PDB entry 7V6A | electron microscopy, 3.60 A resolution | chains B and C of the 5 polymer chains in the assembly

== Chain B ==
Protein: Guanine nucleotide-binding protein G(I)/G(S)/G(T) subunit beta-1
Source organism: Homo sapiens
Reference sequence: P62873 (GBB1_HUMAN); numbering as in UniProt (aligned over 2-340)
Sequence (339 residues; numbered 2 to 340; the number before each row is that of its first residue):
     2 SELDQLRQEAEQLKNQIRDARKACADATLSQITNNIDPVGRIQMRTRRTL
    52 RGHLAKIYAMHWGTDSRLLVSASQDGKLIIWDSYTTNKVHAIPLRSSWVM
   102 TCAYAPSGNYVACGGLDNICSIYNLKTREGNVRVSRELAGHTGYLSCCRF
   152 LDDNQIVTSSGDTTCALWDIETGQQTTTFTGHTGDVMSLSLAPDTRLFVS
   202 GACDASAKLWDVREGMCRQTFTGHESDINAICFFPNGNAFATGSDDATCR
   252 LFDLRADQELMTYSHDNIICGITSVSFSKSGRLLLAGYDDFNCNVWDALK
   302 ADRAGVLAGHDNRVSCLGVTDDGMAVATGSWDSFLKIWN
Not modelled in the structure: 2

== Chain C ==
Protein: Guanine nucleotide-binding protein G(I)/G(S)/G(O) subunit gamma-2
Source organism: Homo sapiens
Reference sequence: P59768 (GBG2_HUMAN); residues 1-71 here = UniProt positions 1-71
Sequence (71 residues; each row starts with the number of its first residue):
     1 MASNNTASIAQARKLVEQLKMEANIDRIKVSKAAADLMAYCEAHAKEDPL
    51 LTPVPASENPFREKKFFCAIL
Not modelled in the structure: 1-6, 64-71

== Chain B / chain C interface ==
Pairs across the interface - 68 pairs, chain B then chain C:
  Leu4(B) with Ser8(C); Arg13(C)
  Glu10(B) with Val16(C)
  Ala11(B) with Leu15(C), hydrophobic
  Leu14(B) with Leu19(C), hydrophobic
  Ile18(B) with Ala23(C), hydrophobic
  Ala21(B) with Arg27(C)
  Cys25(B) with Arg27(C); Lys29(C); Val30(C), hydrogen bond (backbone-backbone)
  Ala26(B) with Val30(C), hydrophobic
  Asp27(B) with Val30(C); Ser31(C)
  Ala28(B) with Val30(C)
  Leu30(B) with Ala34(C), hydrophobic
  Ile33(B) with Met38(C), hydrophobic
  Ile37(B) with Met38(C), hydrophobic
  Met45(B) with Leu50(C), hydrophobic
  Arg48(B) with Phe61(C)
  Arg49(B) with Phe61(C), hydrogen bond (side chain-backbone); Glu63(C), hydrogen bond (side chain-backbone)
  Ser84(B) with Phe61(C)
  Tyr85(B) with Pro60(C); Phe61(C), hydrophobic
  Cys218(B) with Glu22(C)
  Arg219(B) with Glu22(C)
  Gln220(B) with Ile25(C)
  Thr221(B) with Glu22(C)
  Phe235(B) with Leu37(C), hydrophobic; Tyr40(C), hydrophobic; Cys41(C), hydrophobic
  Pro236(B) with Tyr40(C), hydrogen bond (backbone-side chain)
  Asn237(B) with Leu37(C); Tyr40(C)
  Ala240(B) with Leu37(C), hydrophobic
  Arg256(B) with Arg27(C); Ile28(C), hydrogen bond (backbone-backbone)
  Ala257(B) with Arg27(C); Ile28(C); Val30(C), hydrophobic; Ala33(C), hydrophobic
  Asp258(B) with Arg27(C), salt bridge
  Gln259(B) with Val30(C)
  Ser279(B) with Leu50(C)
  Lys280(B) with Glu47(C); Asp48(C)
  Ser281(B) with Tyr40(C); Cys41(C), hydrogen bond (backbone-side chain); His44(C); Glu47(C); Asp48(C)
  Gly282(B) with Cys41(C)
  Arg283(B) with Cys41(C); Leu51(C)
  Leu300(B) with Cys41(C), hydrophobic
  Val320(B) with Leu50(C), hydrophobic
  Asp323(B) with Glu47(C)
  Gly324(B) with Pro49(C); Leu50(C)
  Met325(B) with Pro49(C), hydrophobic; Leu50(C); Pro60(C)
  Ala326(B) with Phe61(C), hydrophobic
  Val327(B) with Leu50(C), hydrophobic
  Ile338(B) with Phe61(C), hydrophobic
  Asn340(B) with Leu50(C); Val54(C); Asn59(C), hydrogen bond
Also at the interface, not in a pair above, chain B (54 interface residues in all): Leu7, Lys15, Arg22, Ile43, Lys209, Met217, Asn239, Asp254, Leu261, Leu284
Also at the interface, not in a pair above, chain C (37 interface residues in all): Ala12, Gln18, Lys20, Met21, Asp26, Asp36, Arg62

== In short ==
The interface between chain B and chain C involves 54 residues on one side and 37 on the other, with 7
hydrogen bonds and 1 salt bridge. Polar contacts include Asp258(B)-Arg27(C), Arg49(B)-Phe61(C) and
Arg49(B)-Glu63(C).
Here chain B is Guanine nucleotide-binding protein G(I)/G(S)/G(T) subunit beta-1 and chain C is Guanine
nucleotide-binding protein G(I)/G(S)/G(O) subunit gamma-2, both from Homo sapiens. Entry 7V6A (Cry-EM
structure of M4-c110-G protein complex) was determined by electron microscopy together with 7V68 and 7V69 from
the same study.
